9M2P - chains A and D of the 24 polymer chains in the assembly; structure by electron microscopy, 3.10 A resolution.

# Chain A (and D)
Molecule: Imidazoleglycerol-phosphate dehydratase
From: Mycobacterium tuberculosis
Notes: EC 4.2.1.19; chain D of this document is another copy of the same molecule, construct and numbering; everything in this record applies to it too
UniProt: P9WML9 (HIS7_MYCTU); numbering as in UniProt (aligned over 2-210)
Sequence (216 residues; each row starts with the number of its first residue; numbers below 1 keep their minus sign (Met-5 is residue -5)):
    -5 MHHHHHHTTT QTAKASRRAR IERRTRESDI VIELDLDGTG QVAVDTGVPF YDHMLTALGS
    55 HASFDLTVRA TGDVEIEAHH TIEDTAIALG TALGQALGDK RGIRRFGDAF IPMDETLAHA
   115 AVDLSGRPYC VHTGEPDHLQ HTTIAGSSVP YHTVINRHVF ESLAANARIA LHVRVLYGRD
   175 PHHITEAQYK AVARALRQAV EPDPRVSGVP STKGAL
Not modelled in the structure: -5 to 9, 200-210
Construct notes: initiating methionine (-5); expression tag (-4 to 1)
Curated features (UniProtKB/Swiss-Prot):
  - binding site (substrate): Glu21, His47 to His55, His73 to Glu77, Arg99, Arg121, His176 to Lys184, Ser205 to Lys207
  - binding site (Mn(2+)): His47, His73, His74, Glu77, His152, His176, His177, Glu180
Metal / ion sites: Mn2+ site 1: His47, His176, Glu180 (shared with 1 residue of chain B); Mn2+ site 2: His73, Glu77, His152 (shared with His177(D) of chain D); Mn2+ site 3: His74 (shared with His47(D), His176(D), Glu180(D) of chain D); Mn2+ site 4: His177 (shared with 3 residues of chain B)

# Chain A / chain D interface
Residue-residue contacts (34; chain A residue first):
  Val68(A) with Gly140(D); Ser141(D), hydrogen bond (backbone-backbone)
  Glu69(A) with Pro43(D); Gly140(D); Ser141(D)
  Ile70(A) with Pro43(D); Phe44(D), hydrophobic; His47(D); Gly140(D)
  Glu71(A) with Ile138(D); Ala139(D); Gly140(D); His176(D), salt bridge
  His73(A) with Asp174(D), salt bridge; His176(D); His177(D), hydrogen bond
  His74(A) with His47(D), hydrogen bond; His176(D), hydrogen bond
  Glu129(A) with Arg173(D), salt bridge
  Gln134(A) with His132(D); Arg173(D)
  His135(A) with His135(D); Thr136(D)
  Val143(A) with Ser141(D)
  Pro144(A) with Ala139(D); Gly140(D)
  His146(A) with Thr137(D); Ala139(D)
  Val148(A) with Arg173(D), hydrogen bond (backbone-side chain); Asp174(D); Pro175(D)
  Arg151(A) with Arg173(D)
  His152(A) with Asp108(D), salt bridge; His177(D), hydrogen bond
Also at the interface, not in a pair above, chain A (17 interface residues in all): Glu77, Ile149
Also at the interface, not in a pair above, chain D (19 interface residues in all): Ser142, Glu180

# Overview
17 residues of chain A face 19 of chain D across their interface, with 6 hydrogen bonds and 4 salt bridges.
Among the polar pairs are Glu71(A)-His176(D), His73(A)-Asp174(D) and Glu129(A)-Arg173(D). From UniProt: 29
substrate-binding residues and 8 Mn2+-binding residues on chain A.
Both chains are Imidazoleglycerol-phosphate dehydratase (Mycobacterium tuberculosis). Entry 9M2P (Imidazole
glycerol phosphate dehydratase from Mycobacterium tuberculosis, apo structure) was determined by electron
microscopy together with 9M2Q and 9M2R from the same study.
